Entry 8YXZ (electron microscopy, 3.00 A resolution); this record covers chains M and O of the 14 polymer chains in the assembly.

# Chain M
Molecule: V-type ATP synthase subunit C
Organism: Thermus thermophilus HB8
UniProt: P74902 (VATC_THET8); residue numbers follow UniProt; this construct covers 1-323
Sequence (323 residues; row label = number of the first residue in the row):
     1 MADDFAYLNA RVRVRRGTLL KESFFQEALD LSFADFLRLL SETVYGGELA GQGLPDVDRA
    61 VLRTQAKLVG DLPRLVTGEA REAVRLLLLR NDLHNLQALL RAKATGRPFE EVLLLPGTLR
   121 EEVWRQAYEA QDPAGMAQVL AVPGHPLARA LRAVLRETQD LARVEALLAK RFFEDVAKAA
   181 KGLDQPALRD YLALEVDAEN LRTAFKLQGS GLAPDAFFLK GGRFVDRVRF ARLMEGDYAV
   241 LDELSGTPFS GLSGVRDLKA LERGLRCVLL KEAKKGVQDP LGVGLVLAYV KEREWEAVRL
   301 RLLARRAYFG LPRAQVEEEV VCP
Unresolved in the structure: 1-2, 323
Disulfides: Cys267-Cys322

# Chain O
Molecule: V-type ATP synthase, subunit K
Organism: Thermus thermophilus HB8
UniProt: Q5SIT7 (Q5SIT7_THET8); residues -18 to 80 here correspond to UniProt positions 1-99 (UniProt number = residue number + 19)
Sequence (102 residues; row label = number of the first residue in the row; numbers below 1 keep their minus sign (Met-18 is residue -18)):
   -18 MKKLLVTVLL AVFGALAFAA EEAAASGGLD RGLIAVGMGL AVGLAALGTG VAQARIGAAG
    42 VGAIAEDRSN FGTALIFLLL PETLVIFGLL IAFILNGRLH HH
Unresolved in the structure: -18 to 7, 81-83
Construct notes: expression tag (81-83)

# Chain M / chain O interface
Pairs across the interface (4):
  Val277(M) - Glu47(O)
  Gln278(M) - Ala44(O)
  Gln278(M) - Glu47(O)  hydrogen bond
  Pro280(M) - Ala39(O)
Interface residues without a listed pair, chain M (5 interface residues in all): Arg13, Leu281
Interface residues without a listed pair, chain O (5 interface residues in all): Gly43, Ala46

# Summary
The chain M/chain O interface involves 5 residues from each chain, with 1 hydrogen bond. Its one
hydrogen-bonded contact is Gln278(M)-Glu47(O).
Here chain M is V-type ATP synthase subunit C and chain O is V-type ATP synthase, subunit K, both from Thermus
thermophilus HB8. Entry 8YXZ (Vo domain of V/A-ATPase from Thermus thermophilus state1) was determined by
electron microscopy (same publication as 8YWT, 8YY0 and 8YY1).
